Entry 8SR5 (electron microscopy, 3.22 A resolution); this record covers chains A and B of the 9 polymer chains in the assembly.

[Chain A]
Molecule: Particulate methane monooxygenase alpha subunit
From: Methylococcus capsulatus
UniProt: G1UBD1 (PMOB_METCA); residue numbers follow UniProt; this construct covers 1-414
Chain sequence (414 residues; each row starts with the number of its first residue):
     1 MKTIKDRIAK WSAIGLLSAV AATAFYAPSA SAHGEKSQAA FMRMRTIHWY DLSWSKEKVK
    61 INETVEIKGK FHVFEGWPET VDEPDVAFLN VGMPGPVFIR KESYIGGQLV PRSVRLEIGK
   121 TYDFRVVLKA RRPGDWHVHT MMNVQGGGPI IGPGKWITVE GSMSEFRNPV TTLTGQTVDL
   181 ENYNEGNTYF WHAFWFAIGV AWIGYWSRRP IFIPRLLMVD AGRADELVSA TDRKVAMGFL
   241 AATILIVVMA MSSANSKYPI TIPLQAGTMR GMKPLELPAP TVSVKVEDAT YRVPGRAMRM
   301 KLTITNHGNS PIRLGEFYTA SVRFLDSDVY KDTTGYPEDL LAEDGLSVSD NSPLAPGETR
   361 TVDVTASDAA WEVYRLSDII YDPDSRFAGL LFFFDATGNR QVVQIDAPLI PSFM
Not modelled in the structure: 1-32
Metal / ion sites: Cu ion site 1: H33, H137, H139; Cu ion site 2: H48, H72, Q404
UniProt features mapped onto this chain:
  - binding site (Cu cation): H33, H48, H72, H137, H139
  - mutagenesis: H48 (H48N: Impairs activity of soluble pmoB construct), H137 (H137A: Abolishes activity of soluble pmoB construct; when associated with A-139), H139 (H139A: Abolishes activity of soluble pmoB construct; when associated with A-137)

[Chain B]
Molecule: Particulate methane monooxygenase beta subunit
From: Methylococcus capsulatus
Notes: EC 1.14.18.3
UniProt: Q607G3 (PMOA_METCA); residues 1-247 here = UniProt positions 1-247
Chain sequence (247 residues; row label = number of the first residue in the row):
     1 MSAAQSAVRS HAEAVQVSRT IDWMALFVVF FVIVGSYHIH AMLTMGDWDF WSDWKDRRLW
    61 VTVTPIVLVT FPAAVQSYLW ERYRLPWGAT VCVLGLLLGE WINRYFNFWG WTYFPINFVF
   121 PASLVPGAII LDTVLMLSGS YLFTAIVGAM GWGLIFYPGN WPIIAPLHVP VEYNGMLMSI
   181 ADIQGYNYVR TGTPEYIRMV EKGTLRTFGK DVAPVSAFFS AFMSILIYFM WHFIGRWFSN
   241 ERFLQST
Not modelled in the structure: 1-6

[Chain A / chain B interface]
Contacting residue pairs (177; chain A residue first):
  V86(A) with Y196(B), hydrophobic
  F88(A) with P194(B), hydrophobic; E195(B); Y196(B), hydrophobic
  N90(A) with R190(B), hydrogen bond (side chain-backbone)
  M93(A) with V189(B), hydrophobic; T191(B), hydrogen bond (backbone-side chain)
  P96(A) with Y113(B); F114(B)
  I99(A) with N187(B); Y188(B), hydrophobic
  R100(A) with Y186(B), hydrogen bond (side chain-backbone); N187(B), hydrogen bond (backbone-backbone); V189(B)
  K101(A) with Y173(B), hydrogen bond (backbone-side chain); Y186(B)
  E102(A) with N174(B); Y186(B)
  S103(A) with Y186(B), hydrogen bond (backbone-side chain)
  Y104(A) with N174(B)
  L109(A) with Y173(B); N174(B); Y186(B)
  P111(A) with M176(B); M178(B), hydrophobic; Y186(B), hydrophobic; E195(B)
  R112(A) with M176(B); L177(B); E195(B)
  S113(A) with E195(B), hydrogen bond (backbone-side chain); Y196(B)
  R131(A) with W109(B); Y113(B), hydrogen bond (side chain-backbone); P115(B); Y188(B)
  R132(A) with W111(B); Y113(B)
  N143(A) with T191(B); P194(B); Y196(B)
  V144(A) with Y196(B), hydrogen bond (backbone-side chain)
  Q145(A) with Y196(B)
  G148(A) with Y196(B)
  M163(A) with Y113(B), hydrophobic
  N168(A) with N187(B), hydrogen bond; Y188(B)
  V170(A) with V171(B), hydrophobic; I183(B), hydrophobic
  T171(A) with V171(B)
  T172(A) with V169(B); P170(B); V171(B); I180(B)
  L173(A) with P170(B), hydrogen bond (backbone-backbone); V171(B); E172(B); L177(B), hydrophobic
  T174(A) with V169(B)
  L180(A) with N117(B), hydrogen bond (backbone-side chain); I180(B), hydrophobic; I183(B), hydrophobic; Q184(B); N187(B); Y188(B), hydrogen bond (backbone-side chain)
  E181(A) with Y188(B), hydrogen bond
  Y183(A) with N117(B), hydrogen bond (backbone-side chain); P166(B), hydrogen bond (side chain-backbone); L167(B), hydrophobic; I180(B), hydrophobic
  N184(A) with I163(B), hydrogen bond (side chain-backbone); P166(B); L167(B)
  E185(A) with N117(B)
  N187(A) with P162(B), hydrogen bond (side chain-backbone); I163(B)
  T188(A) with W101(B); F120(B); I163(B)
  Y189(A) with W101(B), hydrophobic; Y105(B); I116(B)
  W191(A) with P162(B); I163(B), hydrophobic
  H192(A) with W101(B), hydrogen bond; P121(B), hydrogen bond (side chain-backbone); A122(B); S123(B); I163(B)
  W195(A) with S123(B); V125(B); P126(B), hydrophobic
  F196(A) with L94(B)
  G199(A) with T90(B); L94(B)
  V200(A) with L94(B)
  W202(A) with P86(B), hydrogen bond (side chain-backbone); W87(B); T90(B)
  I203(A) with W87(B), hydrophobic; V91(B), hydrophobic
  W206(A) with R84(B); P86(B); W87(B); M136(B), hydrophobic
  S207(A) with R19(B), hydrogen bond (backbone-side chain)
  R208(A) with R19(B), hydrogen bond (backbone-side chain)
  R209(A) with R19(B), hydrogen bond (backbone-side chain)
  P210(A) with R19(B); D22(B)
  I211(A) with R19(B); D22(B), hydrogen bond (backbone-side chain); L85(B), hydrophobic
  F212(A) with D22(B), hydrogen bond (backbone-side chain); A25(B), hydrophobic; L26(B); Y83(B)
  I213(A) with I21(B), hydrophobic; D22(B)
  P214(A) with S18(B)
  R215(A) with Y83(B), hydrogen bond (side chain-backbone); R84(B), hydrogen bond (side chain-backbone); L85(B)
  L216(A) with R82(B); Y83(B), hydrophobic
  V219(A) with R82(B)
  D220(A) with R82(B), salt bridge
  L227(A) with Y83(B)
  V228(A) with W80(B), hydrophobic; R84(B); M136(B), hydrophobic
  D232(A) with M136(B)
  R233(A) with L137(B)
  A236(A) with T133(B); M136(B), hydrophobic
  M237(A) with L137(B), hydrophobic
  L240(A) with I130(B), hydrophobic; T133(B)
  T243(A) with P126(B); I129(B)
  V247(A) with P126(B), hydrophobic; I155(B), hydrophobic; P158(B)
  A250(A) with P162(B), hydrophobic
  M251(A) with P158(B), hydrophobic; W161(B)
  A254(A) with W161(B); A165(B), hydrophobic
  N255(A) with W161(B), hydrogen bond
  Y258(A) with P166(B), hydrophobic
  I260(A) with V169(B); P170(B)
  T261(A) with H168(B)
  I262(A) with H168(B), hydrogen bond (backbone-backbone); P170(B), hydrophobic; L177(B), hydrophobic; M178(B); S179(B)
  P263(A) with R57(B); S179(B), hydrogen bond (backbone-side chain); E201(B)
  L264(A) with S52(B); D53(B); K55(B); D56(B); H168(B); S179(B); A181(B), hydrophobic; D182(B)
  Q265(A) with L177(B); D182(B), hydrogen bond (backbone-side chain); R198(B)
  A266(A) with E195(B); R198(B); V200(B), hydrophobic; K202(B)
  G267(A) with K202(B)
Other interface residues (no listed pair), chain A (89 interface residues in all): A87, V91, G92, G95, F98, V178, N182, F239, I244, M269
Other interface residues (no listed pair), chain B (87 interface residues in all): V29, L79, E81, L97, L98, T112, D132, S138, G159

[In short]
Chain A and chain B form an interface of 89 and 87 residues respectively; the contacts include 32 hydrogen
bonds and 1 salt bridge. Polar pairs include D220(A)-R82(B), N90(A)-R190(B) and M93(A)-T191(B). UniProt lists
5 Cu cation-binding residues and 3 mutagenesis sites on chain A.
Here chain A is Particulate methane monooxygenase alpha subunit and chain B is Particulate methane
monooxygenase beta subunit, both from Methylococcus capsulatus. Entry 8SR5 (particulate methane monooxygenase
potassium cyanide treated) was determined by electron microscopy, deposited together with 8SQW, 8SR1, 8SR2,
8SR4 and 8OYI.
